PDB entry 4CI0 | electron microscopy, 3.36 A resolution | chains A and B of the 3 polymer chains in the assembly

[Chain A]
Protein: F420-reducing hydrogenase, subunit alpha
Organism: Methanothermobacter marburgensis
Notes: EC 1.12.98.1
UniProt: D9PYF9 (D9PYF9_METTM); numbering as in UniProt (aligned over 1-386)
Amino-acid sequence (386 residues; each row starts with the number of its first residue):
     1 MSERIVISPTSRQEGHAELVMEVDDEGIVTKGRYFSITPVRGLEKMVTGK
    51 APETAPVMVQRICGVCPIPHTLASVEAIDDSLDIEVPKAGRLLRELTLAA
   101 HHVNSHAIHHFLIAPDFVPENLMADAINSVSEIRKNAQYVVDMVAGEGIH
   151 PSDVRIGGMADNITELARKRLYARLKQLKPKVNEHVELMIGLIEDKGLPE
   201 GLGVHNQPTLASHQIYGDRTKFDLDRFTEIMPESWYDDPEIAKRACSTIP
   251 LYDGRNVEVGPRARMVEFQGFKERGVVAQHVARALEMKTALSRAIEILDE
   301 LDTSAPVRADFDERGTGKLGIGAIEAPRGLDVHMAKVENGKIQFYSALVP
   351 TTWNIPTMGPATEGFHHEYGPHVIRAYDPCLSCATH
Disordered / not traced: 1
Metal / ion sites: Fe2+: E44, A347, H386; Ni2+: C63, C66, C380, C383; Fe ion: C66, C383

[Chain B]
Protein: F420-reducing hydrogenase, subunit gamma
Organism: Methanothermobacter marburgensis
Notes: EC 1.12.98.1
UniProt: D9PYF7 (D9PYF7_METTM); residues 1-275 here = UniProt positions 1-275
Amino-acid sequence (275 residues; row label = number of the first residue in the row):
     1 MSLIARIKRFLGLEAEAKREEPEKEKSEPVGASKEEVEKVAEENAKPRIG
    51 YIHLSGCTGDAMSLTENYDILAELLTNMVDIVYGQTLVDLWEMPEMDLAL
   101 VEGSVCLQDEHSLHELKELREKAKLVCAFGSCAATGCFTRYSRGGQQAQP
   151 SHESFVPIADLIDVDLALPGCPPSPEIIAKTVVALLNNDMDYLQPMLDLA
   201 GYTEACGCDLQTKVVNQGLCIGCGTCAMACQTRALDMTNGRPELNSDRCI
   251 KCGICYVQCPRSWWPEEQIKKELGL
Disordered / not traced: 1-45, 274-275
Metal / ion sites: 4Fe-4S cluster Fe site 1: C57, D60, C132, C171; Zn2+: C206, C208; 4Fe-4S cluster Fe site 2: C220, C223, C226, C259; 4Fe-4S cluster Fe site 3: C230, C249, C252, C255
Small-molecule neighbours:
  - 4Fe-4S cluster (SF4), molecule 1: G56, C57, T58, G59, D60, E102, G130, S131, C132, C137, F138, G170, C171, P172
  - 4Fe-4S cluster (SF4), molecule 2: C206, G207, A229, C230, T232, A234, L235, C249, I250, K251, C252, G253, I254, C255
  - 4Fe-4S cluster (SF4), molecule 3: L210, C220, I221, G222, C223, G224, T225, C226, M237, P242, C259, P260, R261
What the authors report for this chain:
  - Zn2+ coordination: C206, C208
  - 4Fe-4S cluster coordination: D60

[How chain A and chain B interact]
Contacting residue pairs - 87 pairs, chain A then chain B:
  I7(A) with W91(B), hydrophobic
  S8(A) with W91(B), hydrogen bond (backbone-side chain)
  P9(A) with Q85(B); W91(B), hydrogen bond (backbone-side chain)
  S11(A) with Q85(B); V88(B); D89(B)
  R12(A) with Q85(B), hydrogen bond (backbone-backbone); T86(B); D89(B), salt bridge
  E14(A) with C57(B); T58(B); M62(B)
  G15(A) with H53(B)
  H16(A) with H53(B), hydrogen bond (side chain-backbone); L54(B)
  P39(A) with S55(B); H152(B)
  V40(A) with Q146(B); A148(B); Q149(B); H152(B); F155(B)
  R41(A) with S55(B); C57(B); F138(B); S142(B); F155(B)
  G42(A) with Q146(B)
  L43(A) with F138(B), hydrophobic; Q146(B)
  E44(A) with Q146(B)
  K45(A) with R143(B); G145(B), hydrogen bond (side chain-backbone); Q146(B)
  M46(A) with F138(B), hydrophobic; Y141(B); S142(B); R143(B), hydrogen bond (backbone-side chain)
  T48(A) with R143(B), hydrogen bond (backbone-side chain)
  K50(A) with R143(B)
  E53(A) with R248(B), salt bridge
  T54(A) with D247(B), hydrogen bond (side chain-backbone)
  V57(A) with T232(B); R248(B); I250(B), hydrophobic
  M58(A) with F138(B); Y141(B), hydrophobic; D247(B)
  R61(A) with C57(B); F138(B); C171(B), hydrogen bond; I250(B)
  G64(A) with C57(B), hydrogen bond (backbone-backbone)
  V65(A) with M62(B), hydrophobic
  I108(A) with M62(B), hydrophobic
  I127(A) with L71(B), hydrophobic; A72(B), hydrophobic
  N128(A) with A72(B)
  S131(A) with Y68(B); L71(B)
  R134(A) with M62(B); T65(B), hydrogen bond; E66(B), salt bridge
  K135(A) with Y68(B)
  Q138(A) with E66(B), hydrogen bond; Y68(B)
  E147(A) with Q231(B), hydrogen bond; R233(B)
  I149(A) with S63(B); P172(B), hydrophobic
  H150(A) with C57(B), hydrogen bond
  S152(A) with Q231(B), hydrogen bond (side chain-backbone); T232(B); R233(B), hydrogen bond; R248(B), hydrogen bond (backbone-side chain)
  R155(A) with R248(B)
  M231(A) with Q147(B), hydrogen bond
  P232(A) with A148(B)
  K243(A) with Q149(B), hydrogen bond (backbone-side chain)
  A245(A) with Q149(B), hydrogen bond (backbone-side chain)
  C246(A) with A148(B)
  T248(A) with Q147(B); A148(B)
  S382(A) with T58(B)
  T385(A) with Q146(B)
  H386(A) with Q146(B), hydrogen bond (backbone-side chain)
Interface residues without a listed pair, chain A (55 interface residues in all): Q13, I37, C63, F111, L112, A124, D153, R244, S247
Interface residues without a listed pair, chain B (44 interface residues in all): G56, G59, L75, L87, C106, D109, T139, C249

[In short]
55 residues of chain A face 44 of chain B across their interface; the contacts include 21 hydrogen bonds and 3
salt bridges. Polar contacts include R12(A)-D89(B), E53(A)-R248(B) and R134(A)-E66(B). One 4Fe-4S cluster
molecule is bound between chain A and chain B. The paper reports Zn2+ coordination by C206(B) and C208(B);
4Fe-4S cluster coordination by D60(B).
Chain A is F420-reducing hydrogenase, subunit alpha and chain B is F420-reducing hydrogenase, subunit gamma,
both from Methanothermobacter marburgensis; the structure, Electron cryo-microscopy of F420-reducing NiFe
hydrogenase Frh, was determined by electron microscopy.
